Entry 6UAN (electron microscopy, 3.90 A resolution); this record covers chains A and Z of the 4 polymer chains in the assembly.

[Chain A (and Z)]
Name: 14-3-3 zeta
Source organism: Spodoptera aff. frugiperda 1 BOLD-2017
Notes: chain Z of this document is another copy of the same molecule, construct and numbering; everything in this record applies to it too
Reference sequence: A0A068JLL8 (A0A068JLL8_SPOLT); residues 0-246 here correspond to UniProt positions 1-247 (UniProt number = residue number + 1)
Sequence (247 residues; row label = number of the first residue in the row; numbering starts at 0):
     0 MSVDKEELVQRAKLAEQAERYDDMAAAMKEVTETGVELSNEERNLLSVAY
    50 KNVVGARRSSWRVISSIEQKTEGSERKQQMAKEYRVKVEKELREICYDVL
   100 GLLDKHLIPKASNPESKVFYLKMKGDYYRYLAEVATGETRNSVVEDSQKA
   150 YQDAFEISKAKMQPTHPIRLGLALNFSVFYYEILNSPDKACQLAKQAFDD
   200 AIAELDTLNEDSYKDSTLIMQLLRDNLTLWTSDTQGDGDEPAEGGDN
Unresolved in the structure: 0-1, 233-246 (chain Z: 0-2, 233-246)

[How chain A and chain Z interact]
Pairs across the interface (17; chain A residue first):
  Leu13(A) with Ile63(Z), hydrophobic; Tyr83(Z), hydrophobic
  Ala17(A) with Ser59(Z); Val62(Z), hydrophobic; Ile63(Z), hydrophobic
  Arg19(A) with Tyr83(Z), hydrogen bond; Val87(Z)
  Ser59(A) with Ala17(Z), hydrogen bond (side chain-backbone)
  Ile66(A) with Gln16(Z)
  Lys76(A) with Gln9(Z)
  Met79(A) with Glu6(Z); Arg10(Z)
  Ala80(A) with Leu13(Z), hydrophobic
  Tyr83(A) with Ala14(Z); Arg19(Z), hydrogen bond; Asp22(Z)
  Val87(A) with Arg19(Z)
Also at the interface, not in a pair above, chain A (14 interface residues in all): Ala14, Gln16, Asp22, Val62
Also at the interface, not in a pair above, chain Z (15 interface residues in all): Ile66

[Summary]
Chain A and chain Z form an interface of 14 and 15 residues respectively; the contacts include 3 hydrogen
bonds. Polar pairs include Arg19(A)-Tyr83(Z) and Ser59(A)-Ala17(Z).
Both chains are 14-3-3 zeta (Spodoptera aff. frugiperda 1 BOLD-2017). Entry 6UAN (B-Raf:14-3-3 complex) was
determined by electron microscopy.
